6ALG - chains R and J of the 9 polymer chains in the assembly; structure by electron microscopy, 3.70 A resolution.

Chain R:
Molecule: 20-nt RNA strand
Sequence (20 nucleotides; row label = number of the first residue in the row):
     1 GCAUUCAAAG CGGAGAGGUA
Disordered / not traced: 1-10
Bound ions: Mg2+: A20 (shared with Asp-460(J), Asp-464(J) of chain J)

Chain J:
Protein: DNA-directed RNA polymerase subunit beta'
Organism: Escherichia coli (strain K12)
Notes: EC 2.7.7.6
UniProt: P0A8T7 (RPOC_ECOLI); residue numbers follow UniProt; this construct covers 1-1407
Amino-acid sequence (1407 residues; each row starts with the number of its first residue):
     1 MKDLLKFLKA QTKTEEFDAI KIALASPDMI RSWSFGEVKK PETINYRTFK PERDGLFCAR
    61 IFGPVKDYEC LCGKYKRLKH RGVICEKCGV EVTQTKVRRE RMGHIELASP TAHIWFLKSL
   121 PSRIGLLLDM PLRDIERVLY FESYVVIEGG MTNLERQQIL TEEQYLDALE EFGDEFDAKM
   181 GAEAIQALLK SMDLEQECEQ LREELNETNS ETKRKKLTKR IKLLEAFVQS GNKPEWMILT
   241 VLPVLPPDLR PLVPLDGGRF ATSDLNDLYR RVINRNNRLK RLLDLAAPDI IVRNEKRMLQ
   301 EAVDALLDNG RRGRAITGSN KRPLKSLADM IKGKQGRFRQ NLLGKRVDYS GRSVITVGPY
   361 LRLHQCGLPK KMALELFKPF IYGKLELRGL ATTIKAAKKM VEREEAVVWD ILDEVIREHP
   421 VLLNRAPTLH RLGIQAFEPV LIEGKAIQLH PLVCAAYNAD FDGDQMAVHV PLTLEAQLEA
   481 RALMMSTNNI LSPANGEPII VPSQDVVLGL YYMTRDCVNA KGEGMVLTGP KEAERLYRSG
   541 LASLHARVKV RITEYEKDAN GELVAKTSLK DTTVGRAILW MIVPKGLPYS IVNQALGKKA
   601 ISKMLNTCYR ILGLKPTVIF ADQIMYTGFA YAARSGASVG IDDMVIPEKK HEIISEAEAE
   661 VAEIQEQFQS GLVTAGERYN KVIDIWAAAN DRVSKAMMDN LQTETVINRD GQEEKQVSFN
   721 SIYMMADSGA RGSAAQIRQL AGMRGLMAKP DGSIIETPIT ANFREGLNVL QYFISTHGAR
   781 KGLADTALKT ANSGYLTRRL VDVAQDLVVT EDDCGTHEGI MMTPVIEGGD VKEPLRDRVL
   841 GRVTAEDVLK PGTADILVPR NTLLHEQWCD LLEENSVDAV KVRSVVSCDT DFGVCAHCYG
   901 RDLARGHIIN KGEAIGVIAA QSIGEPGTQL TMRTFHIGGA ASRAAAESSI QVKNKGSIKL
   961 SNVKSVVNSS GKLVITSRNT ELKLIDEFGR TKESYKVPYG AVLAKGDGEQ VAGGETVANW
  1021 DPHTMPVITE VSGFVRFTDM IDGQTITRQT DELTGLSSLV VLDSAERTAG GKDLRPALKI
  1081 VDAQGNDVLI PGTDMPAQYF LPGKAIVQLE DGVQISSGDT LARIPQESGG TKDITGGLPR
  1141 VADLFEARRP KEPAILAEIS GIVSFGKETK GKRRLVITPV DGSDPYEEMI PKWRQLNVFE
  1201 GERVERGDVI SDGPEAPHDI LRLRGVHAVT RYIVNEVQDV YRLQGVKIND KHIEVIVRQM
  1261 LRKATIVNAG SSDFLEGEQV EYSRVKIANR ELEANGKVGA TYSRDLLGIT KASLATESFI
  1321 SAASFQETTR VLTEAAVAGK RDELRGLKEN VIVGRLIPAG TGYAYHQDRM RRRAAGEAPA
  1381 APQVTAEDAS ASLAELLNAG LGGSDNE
Disordered / not traced: 1-15, 933-947, 1127-1134, 1374-1407
Swiss-Prot annotation at these positions:
  - binding site (Zn(2+)): Cys-70, Cys-72, Cys-85, Cys-88, Cys-814, Cys-888, Cys-895, Cys-898
  - binding site (Mg(2+)): Asp-460, Asp-462, Asp-464
  - modified residue: Lys-983 (N6-acetyllysine)
  - mutagenesis: Gln-504 (Q504P: Resistant to antibiotics salinamide A and B), Asn-690 (N690D: Resistant to antibiotics salinamide A and B), Met-697 (M697V: Resistant to antibiotics salinamide A and B), Ala-735 (A735T: Resistant to antibiotics salinamide A and B), Arg-738 (R738C/H/P/S: Resistant to antibiotics salinamide A and B), Ala-748 (A748E: Resistant to antibiotics salinamide A and B), Pro-758 (P758S/T: Resistant to antibiotics salinamide A and B), Phe-763 (F763C: Resistant to antibiotics salinamide A and B), Ser-775 (S775A: Resistant to antibiotics salinamide A and B), Ala-779 (A779T/V: Resistant to antibiotics salinamide A and B), Arg-780 (R780C: Resistant to antibiotics salinamide A and B), Gly-782 (G782A/C: Resistant to antibiotics salinamide A and B), 1 further mutagenesis entry in UniProt
Bound ions: Zn2+ site 1: Cys-70, Cys-72, Cys-85, Cys-88; Mg2+: Asp-460, Asp-464 (shared with A20(R) of chain R); Zn2+ site 2: Cys-814, Cys-888, Cys-895, Cys-898
Reported in the primary citation:
  - conformationally variable residues: Arg-322
  - contacts within the chain: Asp-264/Arg-322 (salt bridge)

Chain R / chain J interface:
Pairs across the interface (7):
  G12(R) with Val-253(J), sugar contact; Leu-255(J), base contact
  A14(R) with Gln-335(J), phosphate contact
  A20(R) with Arg-425(J), hydrogen bond to the sugar; Asp-460(J), phosphate contact; Asp-462(J), phosphate contact; Asp-464(J), hydrogen bond to the sugar
Interface residues without a listed pair, chain R (4 interface residues in all): U19
Interface residues without a listed pair, chain J (12 interface residues in all): Ala-261, Lys-325, Pro-427, Gly-463, Gln-465

Overview:
Chain R and chain J form an interface of 4 and 12 residues respectively; the contacts include 2 hydrogen
bonds. Among the polar pairs are A20(R)/Arg-425(J) and A20(R)/Asp-464(J). From the paper: conformational
variability at Arg-322(J); contacts within the chain involving Asp-264(J) and Arg-322(J).
Here chain R is a 20-nt RNA strand and chain J is DNA-directed RNA polymerase subunit beta' (Escherichia coli
(strain K12)). Entry 6ALG (CryoEM structure of HK022 Nun - E.coli RNA polymerase elongation complex) was
determined by electron microscopy, deposited together with 6ALF and 6ALH.
